8ZDR - chains A and C of the 4 polymer chains in the assembly; structure by electron microscopy, 2.65 A resolution.

[Chain A]
Molecule: 159-nt RNA strand
Sequence (159 nucleotides; each row starts with the number of its first residue; numbers below 1 keep their minus sign (G-1 is residue -1)):
    -1 GGUUCGAAAUUAGGUGCGCUUCGCGUUACAGUUAAGGCUCUGAAAAGAGC
    49 CUUAAUUGUAAAACGCCUAUACAGUGAAGGGAUAUACGCUUGGGUUUGUC
    99 CAGCCUGAGCCUCUAUGCCAGAAAUGGCGCCUUCAUCGUGGGUUAGGACA
   149 UUUAAUUUU
Not modelled in the structure: -1, 40-43, 119-120, 150-157

[Chain C]
Protein: a protein
Chain sequence (747 residues; each row starts with the number of its first residue):
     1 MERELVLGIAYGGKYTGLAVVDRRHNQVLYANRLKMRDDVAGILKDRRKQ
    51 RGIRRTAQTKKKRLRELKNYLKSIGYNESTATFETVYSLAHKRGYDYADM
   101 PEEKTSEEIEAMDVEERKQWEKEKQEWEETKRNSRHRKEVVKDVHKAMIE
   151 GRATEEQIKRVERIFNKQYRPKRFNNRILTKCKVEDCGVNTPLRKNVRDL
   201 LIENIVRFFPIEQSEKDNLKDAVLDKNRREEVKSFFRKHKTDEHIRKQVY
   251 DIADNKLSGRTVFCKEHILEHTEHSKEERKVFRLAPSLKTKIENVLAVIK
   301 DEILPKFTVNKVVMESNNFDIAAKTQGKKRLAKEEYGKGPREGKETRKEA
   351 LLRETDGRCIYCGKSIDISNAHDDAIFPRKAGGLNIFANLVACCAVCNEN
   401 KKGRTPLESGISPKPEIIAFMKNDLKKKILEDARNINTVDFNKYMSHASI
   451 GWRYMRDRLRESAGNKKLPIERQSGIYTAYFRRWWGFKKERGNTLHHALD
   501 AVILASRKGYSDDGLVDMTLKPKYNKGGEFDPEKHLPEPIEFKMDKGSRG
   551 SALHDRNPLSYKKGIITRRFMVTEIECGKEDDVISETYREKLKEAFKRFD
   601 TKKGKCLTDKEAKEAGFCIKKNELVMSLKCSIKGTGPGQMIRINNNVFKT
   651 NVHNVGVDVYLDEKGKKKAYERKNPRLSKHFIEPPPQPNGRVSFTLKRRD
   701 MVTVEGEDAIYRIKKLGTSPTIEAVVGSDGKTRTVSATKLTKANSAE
Not modelled in the structure: 1-6, 21-29, 101-132, 225-227, 303-311, 316-447, 462-465, 473-494, 502-543, 659-669, 687-694, 704-712, 724-733, 744-747
Bound ions: Zn2+: Cys182, Cys187, Cys264, His267
Reported in the primary citation:
  - binding site for the 37-nt DNA strand: Asn651, His653, Asn654, Arg698, Lys715
  - binding site for the 37-nt DNA strand: Asp555 to Asn557, Lys649
  - mutagenesis - K183A/V262A/F263A, C264H, H267C, K715A: decreased catalytic activity
  - binding site for the 159-nt RNA strand (chain A): Arg160, Arg163, Lys167, Arg173, Asn175, Asn176, Asn190, Lys195, Asn196, Arg260, Lys265
  - Zn2+ coordination: Cys182, Cys187, Cys264, His267
  - mutagenesis - L44G/T180A/K256A/R283A, R51A/Y97A/R170A/F174A, K167A/R170A/R173A/R177A, R194A/H244A/D251A/V262G, R260A/K265A, K649A, N651A: abolished catalytic activity

[Chain A / chain C interface]
Contacting residue pairs - 217 pairs, chain A then chain C:
  G4(A) - Ser275(C)  hydrogen bond to the sugar
  G4(A) - Lys276(C)  sugar contact
  G4(A) - Glu277(C)  sugar contact
  A5(A) - Lys183(C)  hydrogen bond to the phosphate
  A5(A) - His271(C)  sugar contact
  A5(A) - Ser275(C)  hydrogen bond to the sugar
  A5(A) - Glu277(C)  sugar contact
  A5(A) - Glu278(C)  phosphate contact
  A5(A) - Arg279(C)  hydrogen bond to the phosphate
  A6(A) - Lys183(C)  salt bridge to the phosphate
  A6(A) - Asn204(C)  sugar contact
  A6(A) - Val262(C)  phosphate contact
  A6(A) - Phe263(C)  sugar contact
  A6(A) - His271(C)  hydrogen bond to the sugar
  A6(A) - Arg279(C)  salt bridge to the phosphate
  A7(A) - Leu201(C)  phosphate contact
  A7(A) - Gln248(C)  hydrogen bond to the sugar
  A7(A) - Thr261(C)  phosphate contact
  A7(A) - Val262(C)  hydrogen bond to the phosphate
  U8(A) - Arg194(C)  salt bridge to the phosphate
  U8(A) - Leu201(C)  phosphate contact
  U8(A) - Gln248(C)  sugar contact
  U8(A) - Asp251(C)  hydrogen bond to the sugar
  U8(A) - Ile252(C)  sugar contact
  U9(A) - Arg194(C)  salt bridge to the phosphate
  U9(A) - Asp251(C)  sugar contact
  U9(A) - Asn255(C)  hydrogen bond to the phosphate
  U9(A) - Leu257(C)  phosphate contact
  G12(A) - Ile450(C)  base contact
  U13(A) - Ile450(C)  sugar contact
  G14(A) - Ala41(C)  phosphate contact
  G14(A) - Arg283(C)  base contact
  G14(A) - Ala285(C)  sugar contact
  G14(A) - Ser287(C)  phosphate contact
  C15(A) - Ala41(C)  phosphate contact
  C15(A) - Leu44(C)  phosphate contact
  C15(A) - Arg48(C)  sugar contact
  C15(A) - Arg283(C)  hydrogen bond to the base
  C15(A) - Ala285(C)  phosphate contact
  C15(A) - Pro286(C)  phosphate contact
  C15(A) - Ser287(C)  phosphate contact
  G16(A) - Arg47(C)  salt bridge to the phosphate
  G16(A) - Arg48(C)  salt bridge to the phosphate
  G16(A) - Arg51(C)  salt bridge to the phosphate
  C17(A) - Arg51(C)  salt bridge to the phosphate
  C17(A) - Arg55(C)  salt bridge to the phosphate
  U18(A) - Arg55(C)  salt bridge to the phosphate
  U18(A) - Gln168(C)  hydrogen bond to the sugar
  U18(A) - Arg170(C)  salt bridge to the phosphate
  U18(A) - Pro171(C)  sugar contact
  U18(A) - Lys172(C)  sugar contact
  U19(A) - Thr56(C)  base contact
  U19(A) - Thr59(C)  hydrogen bond to the phosphate
  U19(A) - Arg93(C)  hydrogen bond to the phosphate
  U19(A) - Arg170(C)  hydrogen bond to the phosphate
  C20(A) - Thr56(C)  phosphate contact
  C20(A) - Lys60(C)  salt bridge to the phosphate
  C20(A) - Arg63(C)  salt bridge to the phosphate
  C20(A) - Arg93(C)  salt bridge to the phosphate
  C20(A) - Gly94(C)  sugar contact
  C20(A) - Tyr95(C)  sugar contact
  C20(A) - Ser134(C)  hydrogen bond to the sugar
  G21(A) - Lys60(C)  salt bridge to the phosphate
  G21(A) - His91(C)  phosphate contact
  G21(A) - Lys92(C)  phosphate contact
  G21(A) - Arg93(C)  hydrogen bond to the phosphate
  G21(A) - Gly94(C)  phosphate contact
  G21(A) - Asn133(C)  hydrogen bond to the sugar
  G21(A) - Ser134(C)  hydrogen bond to the sugar
  C22(A) - Lys92(C)  salt bridge to the phosphate
  G23(A) - Asn557(C)  hydrogen bond to the base
  G23(A) - Lys620(C)  salt bridge to the phosphate
  G23(A) - Lys621(C)  salt bridge to the phosphate
  U24(A) - Asn557(C)  sugar contact
  U24(A) - Pro558(C)  hydrogen bond to the sugar
  U24(A) - Arg568(C)  phosphate contact
  U24(A) - Arg569(C)  salt bridge to the phosphate
  U24(A) - Ser627(C)  hydrogen bond to the phosphate
  U25(A) - Pro558(C)  sugar contact
  U25(A) - Leu559(C)  phosphate contact
  U25(A) - Ser560(C)  sugar contact
  U25(A) - Arg568(C)  phosphate contact
  U25(A) - Arg569(C)  salt bridge to the phosphate
  U25(A) - Asn645(C)  hydrogen bond to the base
  U25(A) - Asn646(C)  hydrogen bond to the sugar
  A26(A) - Ser560(C)  hydrogen bond to the phosphate
  A26(A) - Lys562(C)  salt bridge to the phosphate
  A26(A) - Asn645(C)  hydrogen bond to the sugar
  C27(A) - Lys562(C)  salt bridge to the phosphate
  U51(A) - Ser585(C)  sugar contact
  U51(A) - Tyr588(C)  sugar contact
  U51(A) - Lys629(C)  salt bridge to the phosphate
  A52(A) - Tyr588(C)  sugar contact
  A52(A) - Met626(C)  phosphate contact
  A52(A) - Ser627(C)  sugar contact
  A52(A) - Leu628(C)  phosphate contact
  A52(A) - Lys629(C)  hydrogen bond to the phosphate
  A53(A) - Arg569(C)  salt bridge to the phosphate
  A53(A) - Ile619(C)  sugar contact
  A53(A) - Lys620(C)  phosphate contact
  A53(A) - Lys621(C)  phosphate contact
  A53(A) - Met626(C)  phosphate contact
  A53(A) - Ser627(C)  hydrogen bond to the phosphate
  U54(A) - Lys620(C)  phosphate contact
  U54(A) - Lys621(C)  salt bridge to the phosphate
  U55(A) - Lys621(C)  phosphate contact
  G56(A) - Ser88(C)  sugar contact
  U57(A) - Tyr87(C)  phosphate contact
  U57(A) - Ser88(C)  hydrogen bond to the phosphate
  U57(A) - His91(C)  salt bridge to the phosphate
  A58(A) - Leu64(C)  phosphate contact
  A58(A) - Tyr87(C)  hydrogen bond to the phosphate
  A58(A) - His91(C)  salt bridge to the phosphate
  A59(A) - Lys61(C)  phosphate contact
  A59(A) - Asn644(C)  hydrogen bond to the sugar
  A59(A) - Asn645(C)  sugar contact
  A59(A) - Asn646(C)  hydrogen bond to the base
  A60(A) - Lys61(C)  salt bridge to the phosphate
  A60(A) - Asn646(C)  sugar contact
  A61(A) - Arg54(C)  phosphate contact
  A61(A) - Ser551(C)  hydrogen bond to the base
  A61(A) - Ala552(C)  base contact
  A61(A) - Leu553(C)  hydrogen bond to the base
  A61(A) - His554(C)  hydrogen bond to the sugar
  A61(A) - Ile643(C)  sugar contact
  A61(A) - Arg676(C)  base contact
  C62(A) - Leu553(C)  base contact
  C62(A) - Ile643(C)  sugar contact
  C62(A) - Arg676(C)  hydrogen bond to the sugar
  C62(A) - His680(C)  hydrogen bond to the phosphate
  G63(A) - His680(C)  salt bridge to the phosphate
  A71(A) - Lys167(C)  hydrogen bond to the phosphate
  G72(A) - Glu66(C)  sugar contact
  G72(A) - Arg160(C)  sugar contact
  G72(A) - Lys167(C)  salt bridge to the phosphate
  U73(A) - Arg160(C)  sugar contact
  U73(A) - Arg163(C)  salt bridge to the phosphate
  A84(A) - Asn176(C)  base contact
  C85(A) - Lys172(C)  base contact
  C85(A) - Arg173(C)  salt bridge to the phosphate
  C85(A) - Phe174(C)  hydrogen bond to the base
  C85(A) - Asn175(C)  hydrogen bond to the base
  C85(A) - Asn176(C)  hydrogen bond to the base
  C85(A) - Arg177(C)  base contact
  G86(A) - Asn176(C)  hydrogen bond to the sugar
  G86(A) - Leu179(C)  sugar contact
  G86(A) - Asn190(C)  hydrogen bond to the phosphate
  C87(A) - Leu179(C)  phosphate contact
  C87(A) - Lys181(C)  salt bridge to the phosphate
  C87(A) - Asn190(C)  hydrogen bond to the phosphate
  U95(A) - Arg549(C)  base contact
  G96(A) - Arg549(C)  base contact
  U97(A) - Arg549(C)  hydrogen bond to the base
  C98(A) - Arg549(C)  base contact
  A100(A) - Arg47(C)  base contact
  A100(A) - Pro286(C)  sugar contact
  C102(A) - Arg55(C)  hydrogen bond to the sugar
  C103(A) - Arg173(C)  salt bridge to the phosphate
  C103(A) - Arg177(C)  salt bridge to the phosphate
  U104(A) - Arg173(C)  salt bridge to the phosphate
  C111(A) - Val189(C)  sugar contact
  C111(A) - Asn190(C)  hydrogen bond to the sugar
  U112(A) - Asn176(C)  hydrogen bond to the sugar
  U112(A) - Asn190(C)  sugar contact
  U112(A) - Thr191(C)  sugar contact
  U112(A) - Pro192(C)  phosphate contact
  U112(A) - Leu193(C)  phosphate contact
  U112(A) - Arg260(C)  hydrogen bond to the sugar
  U112(A) - Lys265(C)  salt bridge to the phosphate
  A113(A) - Asn175(C)  sugar contact
  A113(A) - Asn176(C)  sugar contact
  A113(A) - Pro192(C)  phosphate contact
  A113(A) - Leu193(C)  hydrogen bond to the phosphate
  A113(A) - Lys195(C)  phosphate contact
  A113(A) - Asn196(C)  hydrogen bond to the phosphate
  U114(A) - Lys195(C)  salt bridge to the phosphate
  U114(A) - Asn196(C)  hydrogen bond to the phosphate
  U137(A) - Arg65(C)  hydrogen bond to the phosphate
  G138(A) - Arg65(C)  salt bridge to the phosphate
  G139(A) - Lys62(C)  hydrogen bond to the phosphate
  G139(A) - Arg65(C)  salt bridge to the phosphate
  G140(A) - Gln58(C)  phosphate contact
  G140(A) - Lys62(C)  salt bridge to the phosphate
  G140(A) - Arg170(C)  salt bridge to the phosphate
  U141(A) - Arg55(C)  salt bridge to the phosphate
  U141(A) - Gln58(C)  base contact
  U141(A) - Arg170(C)  salt bridge to the phosphate
  U142(A) - Arg51(C)  salt bridge to the phosphate
  U142(A) - Arg54(C)  salt bridge to the phosphate
  U142(A) - Arg55(C)  salt bridge to the phosphate
  U142(A) - Gln58(C)  base contact
  A143(A) - Asp46(C)  sugar contact
  A143(A) - Arg47(C)  salt bridge to the phosphate
  A143(A) - Gln50(C)  base contact
  A143(A) - Arg54(C)  salt bridge to the phosphate
  A143(A) - Gly550(C)  sugar contact
  A143(A) - Ser551(C)  sugar contact
  A143(A) - Ala552(C)  hydrogen bond to the phosphate
  A143(A) - His554(C)  base contact
  A143(A) - Asp555(C)  base contact
  A143(A) - Arg556(C)  hydrogen bond to the sugar
  G144(A) - Ile43(C)  phosphate contact
  G144(A) - Leu44(C)  sugar contact
  G144(A) - Arg47(C)  sugar contact
  G144(A) - Gly550(C)  sugar contact
  G144(A) - Ser551(C)  phosphate contact
  G144(A) - Ala552(C)  phosphate contact
  G144(A) - Arg556(C)  salt bridge to the phosphate
  G145(A) - Arg37(C)  hydrogen bond to the phosphate
  G145(A) - Val40(C)  sugar contact
  G145(A) - Thr290(C)  hydrogen bond to the sugar
  G145(A) - Ser548(C)  phosphate contact
  G145(A) - Arg549(C)  hydrogen bond to the base
  A146(A) - Arg37(C)  salt bridge to the phosphate
  A146(A) - Asn294(C)  sugar contact
  A146(A) - Arg549(C)  base contact
  U149(A) - Lys697(C)  hydrogen bond to the sugar
Other interface residues (no listed pair), chain A (67 interface residues in all): C99, G101
Other interface residues (no listed pair), chain C (119 interface residues in all): Tyr169, Ile205, His274, Tyr561, Met571, Ile584, Val647, Phe648

[In short]
Chain A and chain C form an interface of 67 and 119 residues respectively; the contacts include 59 hydrogen
bonds and 51 salt bridges. Among the polar pairs are C15(A)-Arg283(C), G23(A)-Asn557(C) and U25(A)-Asn645(C).
The paper reports a binding site for the 159-nt RNA strand (chain A) at Arg160(C), Arg163(C) and Lys167(C)
among others; L44G/T180A/K256A/R283A, R51A/Y97A/R170A/F174A and K167A/R170A/R173A/R177A of chain C, among
others, abolish catalytic activity; 11 substitutions were tested in all.
Chain A is a 159-nt RNA strand and chain C is a protein; the structure, Cryo-EM structure of the
Cas9d-sgRNA-target DNA complex, was determined by electron microscopy (same publication as 8ZQ9).
